Entry 4CTF (electron microscopy, 17.00 A resolution (very low resolution: no residue pairs are listed; an interface is given only as per-side residue counts)); this record covers chains A0 and F1 of the 240 polymer chains in the assembly.

# Chain A0
Molecule: VP1
From: Equine rhinitis a virus
UniProt: A2TJ51 (A2TJ51_9PICO); numbering as in UniProt (aligned over 1-246)
Chain sequence (246 residues; numbered 1 to 246; the number before each row is that of its first residue):
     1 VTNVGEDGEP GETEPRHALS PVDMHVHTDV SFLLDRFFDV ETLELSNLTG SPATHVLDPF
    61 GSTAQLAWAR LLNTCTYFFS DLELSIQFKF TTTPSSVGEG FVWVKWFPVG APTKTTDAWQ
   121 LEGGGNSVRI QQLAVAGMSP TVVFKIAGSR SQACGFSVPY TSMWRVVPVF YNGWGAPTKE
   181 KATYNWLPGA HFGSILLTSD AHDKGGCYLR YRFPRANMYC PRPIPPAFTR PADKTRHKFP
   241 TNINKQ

# Chain F1
Molecule: P1
From: Equine rhinitis a virus
UniProt: Q91B42 (Q91B42_9PICO); numbering as in UniProt (aligned over 1-80)
Chain sequence (80 residues; numbered 1 to 80; the number before each row is that of its first residue):
     1 GAGTSTPTTG NQNMSGNSGS IVQNFYMQQY QNSIDADLGD NVISPEGQGS NTSSSTSSSQ
    61 SSGLGGWFSS LLNLGTKLLA
Unresolved in the structure: 1-15, 38-80

# How chain A0 and chain F1 interact
At this resolution (17 A) residue pairs are not listed: 11 residues of chain A0 and 6 of chain F1 lie at the interface.

# Overview
11 residues of chain A0 face 6 of chain F1 across their interface.
Here chain A0 is VP1 and chain F1 is P1, both from Equine rhinitis a virus. Entry 4CTF (The limits of
structural plasticity in a picornavirus capsid revealed by a massively expanded equine rhinitis ...) was
determined by electron microscopy (same publication as 4CTG).
